Entry 4QW7 (X-ray diffraction, 2.70 A resolution); this record covers chains T and U of the 28 polymer chains in the assembly.

# Chain T
Name: Probable proteasome subunit alpha type-7
Source organism: Saccharomyces cerevisiae
Notes: EC 3.4.25.1
UniProtKB: P21242 (PSA7_YEAST); residues -3 to 284 here correspond to UniProt positions 1-288 (UniProt number = residue number + 4)
Chain sequence (288 residues; each row starts with the number of its first residue; numbers below 1 keep their minus sign (Met-3 is residue -3)):
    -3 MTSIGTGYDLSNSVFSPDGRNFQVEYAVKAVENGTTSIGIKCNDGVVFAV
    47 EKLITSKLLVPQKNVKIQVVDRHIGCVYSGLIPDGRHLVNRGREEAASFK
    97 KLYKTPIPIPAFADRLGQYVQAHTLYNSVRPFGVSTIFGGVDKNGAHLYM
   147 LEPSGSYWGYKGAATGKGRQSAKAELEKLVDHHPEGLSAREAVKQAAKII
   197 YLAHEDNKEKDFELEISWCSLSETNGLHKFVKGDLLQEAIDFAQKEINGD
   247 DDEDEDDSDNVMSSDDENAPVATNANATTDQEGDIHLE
Not modelled in the structure: -3 to 1, 245-284
Swiss-Prot annotation at these positions:
  - modified residue: Thr-2 (N-acetylthreonine)

# Chain U
Name: Proteasome subunit alpha type-1
Source organism: Saccharomyces cerevisiae
Notes: EC 3.4.25.1
UniProtKB: P21243 (PSA1_YEAST); residues -8 to 243 here correspond to UniProt positions 1-252 (UniProt number = residue number + 9)
Chain sequence (252 residues; row label = number of the first residue in the row; numbers below 1 keep their minus sign (Met-8 is residue -8)):
    -8 MSGAAAASAAGYDRHITIFSPEGRLYQVEYAFKATNQTNINSLAVRGKDC
    42 TVVISQKKVPDKLLDPTTVSYIFCISRTIGMVVNGPIPDARNAALRAKAE
    92 AAEFRYKYGYDMPCDVLAKRMANLSQIYTQRAYMRPLGVILTFVSVDEEL
   142 GPSIYKTDPAGYYVGYKATATGPKQQEITTNLENHFKKSKIDHINEESWE
   192 KVVEFAITHMIDALGTEFSKNDLEVGVATKDKFFTLSAENIEERLVAIAE
   242 QD
Not modelled in the structure: -8 to 1, 243

# Chain T / chain U interface
Contacting residue pairs (62; chain T residue first):
  Thr2(T) - His6(U)  hydrogen bond (backbone-side chain)
  Gly3(T) - His6(U)
  Tyr4(T) - Arg5(U)
  Tyr4(T) - Tyr21(U)
  Ser9(T) - Arg126(U)
  Val10(T) - His6(U)
  Val10(T) - Gln18(U)
  Phe11(T) - Gln18(U)  hydrogen bond (backbone-side chain)
  Phe11(T) - Tyr21(U)
  Phe11(T) - Ala22(U)  hydrophobic
  Phe11(T) - Ala25(U)  hydrophobic
  Phe11(T) - Arg126(U)
  Phe11(T) - Pro127(U)
  Phe11(T) - Gly129(U)
  Ser12(T) - Tyr21(U)
  Pro13(T) - Tyr21(U)  hydrophobic
  Pro13(T) - Lys24(U)  hydrogen bond (backbone-side chain)
  Asp14(T) - Lys24(U)
  Gly15(T) - Tyr21(U)
  Gly15(T) - Ala25(U)
  Lys37(T) - Asp56(U)  salt bridge
  Gln114(T) - Arg82(U)  hydrogen bond (side chain-backbone)
  Gln114(T) - Asn83(U)
  Gln114(T) - Leu86(U)
  Gln117(T) - Pro79(U)
  Gln117(T) - Asp80(U)
  Gln117(T) - Asn83(U)  hydrogen bond
  Gln117(T) - Arg126(U)
  Thr120(T) - Arg126(U)  hydrogen bond (backbone-side chain)
  Leu121(T) - Tyr124(U)
  Leu121(T) - Arg126(U)
  Leu121(T) - Leu128(U)  hydrophobic
  Tyr122(T) - Tyr124(U)
  Tyr122(T) - Met125(U)  hydrophobic
  Ser150(T) - Pro79(U)
  Gly151(T) - Pro79(U)
  Ser152(T) - Ile78(U)
  Ser152(T) - Pro79(U)
  Tyr153(T) - Arg82(U)  hydrogen bond (backbone-side chain)
  Trp154(T) - Leu55(U)  hydrophobic
  Trp154(T) - Thr59(U)
  Trp154(T) - Val60(U)  hydrophobic
  Trp154(T) - Ser61(U)
  Trp154(T) - Tyr62(U)
  Trp154(T) - Ile78(U)  hydrophobic
  Trp154(T) - Arg82(U)
  Gly155(T) - Leu55(U)
  Gly155(T) - Asp56(U)  hydrogen bond (backbone-backbone)
  Gly155(T) - Thr59(U)  hydrogen bond (backbone-side chain)
  Tyr156(T) - Leu54(U)
  Tyr156(T) - Leu55(U)
  Tyr156(T) - Asp56(U)
  Lys157(T) - Leu54(U)  hydrogen bond (backbone-backbone)
  Lys157(T) - Leu55(U)
  Gly158(T) - Leu54(U)
  Lys169(T) - Asp52(U)
  Lys169(T) - Leu54(U)
  Leu172(T) - Leu54(U)
  Glu173(T) - Lys53(U)  salt bridge
  Glu173(T) - Leu54(U)
  Val176(T) - Leu54(U)  hydrophobic
  Asp177(T) - Lys53(U)  salt bridge
Also at the interface, not in a pair above, chain T (32 interface residues in all): Asp110, Tyr145
Also at the interface, not in a pair above, chain U (29 interface residues in all): Pro57

# Summary
The interface between chain T and chain U involves 32 residues on one side and 29 on the other, with 10
hydrogen bonds and 3 salt bridges. Among the polar pairs are Lys37(T)-Asp56(U), Glu173(T)-Lys53(U) and
Asp177(T)-Lys53(U).
Here chain T is Probable proteasome subunit alpha type-7 and chain U is Proteasome subunit alpha type-1, both
from Saccharomyces cerevisiae. Entry 4QW7 (yCP beta5-M45T mutant in complex with carfilzomib) was determined
by X-ray diffraction, deposited together with 4QUX, 4QUY, 4QV0, 4QV1, 4QV3, 4QV4 and 42 further entries.
